Entry 5HNX (electron microscopy, 6.60 A resolution (low resolution: residue-level contacts below are approximate; hydrogen-bond / salt-bridge calls are withheld)); this record covers chains A and K of the 3 polymer chains in the assembly.

Chain A:
Protein: Tubulin alpha-1B chain
From: Bos taurus
Reference sequence: P81947 (TBA1B_BOVIN); residues 1-451 here = UniProt positions 1-451
Sequence (451 residues; each row starts with the number of its first residue):
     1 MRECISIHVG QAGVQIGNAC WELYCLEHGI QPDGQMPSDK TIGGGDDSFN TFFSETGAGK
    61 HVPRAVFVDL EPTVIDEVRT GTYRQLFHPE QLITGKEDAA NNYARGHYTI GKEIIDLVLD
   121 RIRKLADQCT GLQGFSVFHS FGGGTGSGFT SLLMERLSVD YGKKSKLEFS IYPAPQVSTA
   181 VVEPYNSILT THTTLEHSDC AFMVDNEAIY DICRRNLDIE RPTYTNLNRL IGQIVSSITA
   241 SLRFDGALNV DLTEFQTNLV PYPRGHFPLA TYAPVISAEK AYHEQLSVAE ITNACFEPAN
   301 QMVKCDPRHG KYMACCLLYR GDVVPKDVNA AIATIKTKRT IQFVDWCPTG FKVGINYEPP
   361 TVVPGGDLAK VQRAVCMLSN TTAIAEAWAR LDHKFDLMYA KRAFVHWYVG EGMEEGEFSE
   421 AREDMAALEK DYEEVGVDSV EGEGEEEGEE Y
Disordered / not traced: 1, 35-60, 440-451
Construct notes: conflict Ser136 (Leu in P81947), Gly232 (Ser in P81947), Gly265 (Ile in P81947), Thr340 (Ser in P81947), Glu358 (Gln in P81947)
Residues lining bound ligands: GTP (guanosine-5'-triphosphate): Gly10, Gln11, Ala12, Gln15, Ile16, Asp69, Glu71, Ala99, Ala100, Asn101, Ser140, Gly143, Gly144, Thr145, Gly146, Ile171, Thr179, Glu183, Asn206, Tyr224, Leu227, Asn228, Ile231

Chain K:
Protein: Protein claret segregational, kinesin-1/kinesin-14
From: Drosophila melanogaster
Reference sequence: P20480 (NCD_DROME); the construct has insertions or renumbered stretches relative to UniProt, so the offset changes along the chain: 1-24 = UniProt 325-348; 335-371 = UniProt 664-700
Sequence (371 residues; numbered 1 to 371; the number before each row is that of its first residue):
     1 KEQLFQSNME RKELHNTVMD LRGNIKVMCR FRPLNEAEIL RGDKFIPKFK GEETVVIQGK
    61 PYVFDRVLPP NTTQEQVYNA CAKQIVKDVL EGYNGTIFAY GQTSSGKTHT MEGKLHDPQL
   121 MGIIPRIAHD IFDHIYSMDE NLEFAIKVSY FEIYLDKIRD LLDVSKTNLA VHEDKNRVPY
   181 VKGCTERFVS SPEEVMDVID EGKSNRHVAV TNMNEHSSRS HSIFLINIKQ ENVETEKKLS
   241 GKLYLVDLAG SEKVSKTGAE GAVLDEAKNI NKSLSALGNV ISALAEGTTH VPYRDSKMTR
   301 ILQDSLGGNC RTTIVICCSP SVFNEAETKS TLMFAASVNS CKMTKAKRNR YLNNSVANSS
   361 TQSNNSGSFD K
Disordered / not traced: 1-21, 342-371
Curated features (UniProtKB/Swiss-Prot):
  - region: Ala335 to Asn339 (Required for minus-end directionality)

Interface between chain A and chain K:
Contacting residue pairs (23):
  Tyr108(A) with Lys253(K); Val254(K); Ser255(K)
  Thr109(A) with Leu264(K); Lys268(K)
  Arg402(A) with Asn279(K)
  Val405(A) with Ser275(K)
  His406(A) with Lys272(K)
  Val409(A) with Lys268(K); Asn271(K); Lys272(K); Ser275(K)
  Gly410(A) with Lys268(K); Lys272(K)
  Glu411(A) with Lys268(K)
  Gly412(A) with Val254(K); Lys268(K)
  Met413(A) with Asn271(K)
  Glu414(A) with Glu252(K); Lys253(K); Asn271(K)
  Glu415(A) with Met333(K)
  Glu420(A) with Met333(K)
Also at the interface, not in a pair above, chain A (18 interface residues in all): His107, Glu113, Glu417, Ser419, Glu423
Also at the interface, not in a pair above, chain K (14 interface residues in all): Glu260, Phe334, Ala336

Summary:
Chain A and chain K form an interface of 18 and 14 residues respectively. Ligands of chain A: GTP.
Here chain A is Tubulin alpha-1B chain (Bos taurus) and chain K is Protein claret segregational,
kinesin-1/kinesin-14 (Drosophila melanogaster). Entry 5HNX (Structural basis of backwards motion in
kinesin-14: minus-end directed nKn664 in the nucleotide-free state) was determined by electron microscopy
(same publication as 5HNW, 5HNY and 5HNZ).
